3DV7 - chain A; structure by X-ray diffraction, 1.70 A resolution.

== Chain A ==
Protein: Carbonic anhydrase 2
Organism: Homo sapiens
Notes: EC 4.2.1.1
Reference sequence: P00918 (CAH2_HUMAN); the author numbering skips numbers that UniProt does not, so the offset changes along the chain: 2-125 = UniProt 2-125; 127-261 = UniProt 126-260
Sequence (259 residues; numbered 2 to 261; 1 number in that range is skipped by the numbering (no residue carries it; nothing is unmodelled there); the number before each row is that of its first residue):
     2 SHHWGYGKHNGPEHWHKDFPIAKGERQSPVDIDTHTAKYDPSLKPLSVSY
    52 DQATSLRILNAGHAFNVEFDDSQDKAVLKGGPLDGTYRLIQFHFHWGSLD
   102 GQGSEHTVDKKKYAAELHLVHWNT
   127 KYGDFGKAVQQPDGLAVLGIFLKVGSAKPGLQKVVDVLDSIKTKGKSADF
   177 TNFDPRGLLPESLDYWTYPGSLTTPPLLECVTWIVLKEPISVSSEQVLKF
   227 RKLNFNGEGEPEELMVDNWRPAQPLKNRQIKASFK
Not modelled in the structure: 2
Sequence notes: engineered mutation Ala-62 (Asn in P00918)
Curated features (UniProtKB/Swiss-Prot):
  - active site: His-64 (Proton donor/acceptor)
  - binding site (Zn(2+)): His-94, His-96, His-119
  - binding site (substrate): Thr-199, Thr-200
  - site: Tyr-7 (Fine-tunes the proton-transfer properties of H-64), Asn-67 (Fine-tunes the proton-transfer properties of H-64), Gln-92 (Involved in the binding of some activators, including histamine and L-histidine)
  - modified residue: Ser-2 (N-acetylserine), Ser-166 (Phosphoserine), Ser-173 (Phosphoserine)
Metal / ion sites: Zn2+: His-94, His-96, His-119
Reported in the primary citation:
  - catalytic residues: His-64 (citing earlier work)
  - conformationally variable residues (side-chain flip): His-64, Asn-67, Gln-92

== Summary ==
His-94, His-96 and His-119 coordinate Zn2+. Curated annotation (UniProt) lists active-site residue His-64, 3
Zn2+-binding residues and substrate-binding residues Thr-199 and Thr-200. From the paper: the catalytic
residue His-64; conformational variability at His-64, Asn-67 and Gln-92.
Chain A is Carbonic anhydrase 2 (Homo sapiens); the structure, Role of Hydrophilic Residues in Proton Transfer
During Catalysis by Human Carbonic Anhydrase II (N62A), was determined by X-ray diffraction (same publication
as 3DVB, 3DVC and 3DVD).
